Entry 8E3Y (electron microscopy, 2.30 A resolution); this record covers chains B and G of the 6 polymer chains in the assembly.

[Chain B]
Molecule: Guanine nucleotide-binding protein G(I)/G(S)/G(T) subunit beta-1
Organism: Homo sapiens
UniProtKB: P62873 (GBB1_HUMAN); residues 2-340 here = UniProt positions 2-340
Chain sequence (350 residues; each row starts with the number of its first residue; numbers below 1 keep their minus sign (Met-9 is residue -9)):
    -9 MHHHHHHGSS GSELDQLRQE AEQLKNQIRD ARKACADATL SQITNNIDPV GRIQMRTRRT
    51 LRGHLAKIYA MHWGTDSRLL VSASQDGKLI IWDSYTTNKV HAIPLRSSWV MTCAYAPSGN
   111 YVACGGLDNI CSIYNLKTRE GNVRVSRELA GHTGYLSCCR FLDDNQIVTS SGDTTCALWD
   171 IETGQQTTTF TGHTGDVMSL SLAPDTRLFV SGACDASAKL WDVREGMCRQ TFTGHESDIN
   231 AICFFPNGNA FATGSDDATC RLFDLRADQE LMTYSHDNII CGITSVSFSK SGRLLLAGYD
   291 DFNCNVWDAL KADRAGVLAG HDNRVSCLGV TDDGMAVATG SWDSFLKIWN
Unresolved in the structure: -9 to 2
Sequence notes: expression tag (-9 to 1)
Swiss-Prot annotation at these positions:
  - modified residue: Ser2 (N-acetylserine), His266 (Phosphohistidine)
  - natural variant: Leu30 (L30F: In MRD42; uncertain significance), Arg52 (R52G: In MRD42), Gly64 (G64V: In MRD42), Asp76 (D76E: In MRD42; D76G: In MRD42), Gly77 (G77S: In MRD42), Lys78 (K78R: In MRD42), Ile80 (I80N: In MRD42; I80T: In MRD42), His91 (H91R: In MRD42; uncertain significance), Ala92 (A92T: In MRD42), Pro94 (P94S: In MRD42), Leu95 (L95P: In MRD42), Arg96 (R96L: In MRD42), 5 further natural variant entries in UniProt

[Chain G]
Molecule: Guanine nucleotide-binding protein G(I)/G(S)/G(O) subunit gamma-2
Organism: Homo sapiens
UniProtKB: P59768 (GBG2_HUMAN); residues 1-71 here = UniProt positions 1-71
Chain sequence (71 residues; row label = number of the first residue in the row):
     1 MASNNTASIA QARKLVEQLK MEANIDRIKV SKAAADLMAY CEAHAKEDPL LTPVPASENP
    61 FREKKFFCAI L
Unresolved in the structure: 1-7, 63-71
Swiss-Prot annotation at these positions:
  - modified residue: Ala2 (N-acetylalanine), Cys68 (Cysteine methyl ester)
  - lipidation: Cys68 (S-geranylgeranyl cysteine)

[Interface between chain B and chain G]
Contacting residue pairs (84):
  Leu4(B) - Ser8(G)
  Leu4(B) - Ile9(G)  hydrophobic
  Leu4(B) - Ala12(G)  hydrophobic
  Leu7(B) - Ile9(G)  hydrophobic
  Leu7(B) - Ala12(G)  hydrophobic
  Leu7(B) - Arg13(G)
  Leu7(B) - Val16(G)
  Glu10(B) - Val16(G)
  Ala11(B) - Leu19(G)
  Leu14(B) - Val16(G)
  Leu14(B) - Leu19(G)  hydrophobic
  Leu14(B) - Lys20(G)
  Lys15(B) - Leu19(G)
  Gln17(B) - Ala23(G)
  Ile18(B) - Leu19(G)  hydrophobic
  Ile18(B) - Ala23(G)  hydrophobic
  Ala21(B) - Arg27(G)
  Cys25(B) - Arg27(G)
  Cys25(B) - Lys29(G)
  Cys25(B) - Val30(G)  hydrogen bond (backbone-backbone)
  Ala26(B) - Val30(G)  hydrophobic
  Asp27(B) - Lys29(G)
  Asp27(B) - Val30(G)  hydrogen bond (side chain-backbone)
  Asp27(B) - Ser31(G)  hydrogen bond
  Ala28(B) - Val30(G)
  Ala28(B) - Ser31(G)
  Leu30(B) - Ala34(G)  hydrophobic
  Ile33(B) - Ser31(G)
  Ile33(B) - Ala34(G)  hydrophobic
  Ile37(B) - Met38(G)  hydrophobic
  Val40(B) - Leu51(G)  hydrophobic
  Met45(B) - Leu50(G)  hydrophobic
  Arg48(B) - Phe61(G)
  Arg48(B) - Arg62(G)
  Arg49(B) - Pro60(G)  hydrogen bond (side chain-backbone)
  Arg49(B) - Phe61(G)
  Arg49(B) - Arg62(G)
  Ser84(B) - Phe61(G)
  Tyr85(B) - Pro60(G)
  Tyr85(B) - Phe61(G)  hydrophobic
  Cys218(B) - Gln18(G)  hydrogen bond (backbone-side chain)
  Cys218(B) - Glu22(G)
  Arg219(B) - Glu22(G)
  Gln220(B) - Ile25(G)
  Thr221(B) - Glu22(G)  hydrogen bond
  Phe235(B) - Leu37(G)  hydrophobic
  Phe235(B) - Tyr40(G)  hydrophobic
  Phe235(B) - Cys41(G)  hydrophobic
  Pro236(B) - Tyr40(G)
  Asn237(B) - Tyr40(G)
  Asp254(B) - Ala33(G)
  Arg256(B) - Arg27(G)
  Arg256(B) - Ile28(G)  hydrogen bond (backbone-backbone)
  Arg256(B) - Lys32(G)
  Arg256(B) - Asp36(G)  salt bridge
  Asp258(B) - Ile25(G)
  Asp258(B) - Arg27(G)  salt bridge
  Gln259(B) - Val30(G)
  Leu261(B) - Val30(G)  hydrophobic
  Leu261(B) - Leu37(G)  hydrophobic
  Ser279(B) - Asp48(G)  hydrogen bond
  Lys280(B) - Glu47(G)
  Lys280(B) - Asp48(G)
  Ser281(B) - Tyr40(G)
  Ser281(B) - Cys41(G)
  Ser281(B) - His44(G)
  Ser281(B) - Asp48(G)  hydrogen bond
  Ser281(B) - Leu51(G)
  Arg283(B) - Glu42(G)  salt bridge
  Arg283(B) - Leu51(G)
  Leu284(B) - Leu51(G)  hydrophobic
  Leu300(B) - Met38(G)  hydrophobic
  Leu300(B) - Cys41(G)  hydrophobic
  Asp323(B) - Pro49(G)
  Gly324(B) - Pro49(G)
  Gly324(B) - Leu50(G)
  Met325(B) - Pro49(G)  hydrophobic
  Met325(B) - Leu50(G)
  Met325(B) - Glu58(G)
  Met325(B) - Pro60(G)
  Ala326(B) - Phe61(G)  hydrophobic
  Ile338(B) - Phe61(G)  hydrophobic
  Asn340(B) - Asn59(G)  hydrogen bond
  Asn340(B) - Phe61(G)
Other interface residues (no listed pair), chain B (57 interface residues in all): Arg22, Thr34, Ile43, Trp63, Ser67, Ala240, Leu252, Ala257, Gly282, Leu286, Val320
Other interface residues (no listed pair), chain G (40 interface residues in all): Leu15, Asp26, Ala45, Val54

[Overview]
57 residues of chain B and 40 residues of chain G are in contact; the contacts include 10 hydrogen bonds and 3
salt bridges. Polar pairs include Arg256(B)-Asp36(G), Asp258(B)-Arg27(G) and Arg283(B)-Glu42(G).
Chain B is Guanine nucleotide-binding protein G(I)/G(S)/G(T) subunit beta-1 and chain G is Guanine
nucleotide-binding protein G(I)/G(S)/G(O) subunit gamma-2, both from Homo sapiens; the structure, Cryo-EM
structure of the VPAC1R-PACAP27-Gs complex, was determined by electron microscopy, deposited together with
8E3X and 8E3Z.
